Entry 6CG0 (electron microscopy, 3.17 A resolution); this record covers chains C and L of the 11 polymer chains in the assembly.

Chain C:
Molecule: V(D)J recombination-activating protein 1
Organism: Mus musculus
Notes: EC 3.1.-.-, 2.3.2.27
UniProtKB: P15919 (RAG1_MOUSE); numbering as in UniProt (aligned over 265-1039)
Amino-acid sequence (775 residues; each row starts with the number of its first residue):
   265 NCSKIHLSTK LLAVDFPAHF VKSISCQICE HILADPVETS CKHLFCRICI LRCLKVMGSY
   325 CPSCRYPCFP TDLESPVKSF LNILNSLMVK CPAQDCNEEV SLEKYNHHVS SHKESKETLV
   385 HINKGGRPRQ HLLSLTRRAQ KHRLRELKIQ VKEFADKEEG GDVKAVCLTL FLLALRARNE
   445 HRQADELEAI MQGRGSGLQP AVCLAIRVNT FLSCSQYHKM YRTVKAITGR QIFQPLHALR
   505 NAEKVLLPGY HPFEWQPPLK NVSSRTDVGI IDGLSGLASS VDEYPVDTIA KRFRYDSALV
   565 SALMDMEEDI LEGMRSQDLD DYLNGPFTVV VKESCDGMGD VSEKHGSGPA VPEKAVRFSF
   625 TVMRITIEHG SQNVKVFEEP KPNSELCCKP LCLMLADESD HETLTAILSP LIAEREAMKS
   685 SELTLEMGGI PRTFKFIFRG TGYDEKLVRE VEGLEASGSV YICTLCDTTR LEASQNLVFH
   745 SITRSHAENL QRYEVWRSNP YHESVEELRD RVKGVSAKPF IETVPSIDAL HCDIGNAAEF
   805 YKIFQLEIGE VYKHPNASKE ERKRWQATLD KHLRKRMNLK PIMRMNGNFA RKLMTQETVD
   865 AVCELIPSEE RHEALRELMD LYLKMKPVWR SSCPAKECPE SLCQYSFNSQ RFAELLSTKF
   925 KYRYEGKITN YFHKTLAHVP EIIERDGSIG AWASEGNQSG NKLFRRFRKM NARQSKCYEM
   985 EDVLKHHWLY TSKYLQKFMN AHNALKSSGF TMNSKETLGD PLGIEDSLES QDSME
Unresolved in the structure: 265-391, 1008-1039
Differences from the reference sequence: conflict Gln962 (Glu in P15919)
Metal / ion sites: Ca2+: Asp600, Gly601 (shared with 1 residue of chain G); Zn2+: Cys727, Cys730, His937, His942
Curated features (UniProtKB/Swiss-Prot):
  - zinc finger: Cys290 to Arg329 (RING-type), Leu351 to Lys380 (RAG1-type)
  - DNA-binding region: Gly389 to Gln456 (NBD)
  - binding site (Zn(2+)): Cys266, His270, Cys290, Cys293, His295, Cys305, His307, Cys310, Cys313, Cys325, Cys328, Cys355, Cys360, His372, His376
  - binding site (a divalent metal cation): Asp600, Asp708
  - site: Trp893 (Essential for DNA hairpin formation, participates in base-stacking interactions near the cleavage site)
  - mutagenesis: His307 (H307A: Displays lower E3 ligase activity and affects the joining step of V(D)J recombination), Cys325 (C325G: Loss of E3 ligase activity and affects the joining step of V(D)J recombination), Arg391 (R391A: Defects in converting nicked products to hairpins; R391L: Impairs DNA-binding and hairpin formation while maintaining some nicking activity), Arg393 (R393A: Impairs DNA-binding and hairpin formation while maintaining some nicking activity), Arg401 (R401A: Allows robust hairpin activity), Arg402 (R402A: Defects in converting nicked products to hairpins), Lys405 (K405A: Reduced hairpin activity), His406 (H406A: Allows robust hairpin activity), Arg407 (R407A: Impairs DNA-binding and reduces hairpin formation without affecting nicking activity), Asn443 (N443A: Impairs DNA-binding; when associated with A-445), His445 (H445A: Impairs DNA-binding; when associated with A-443), Asp546 (D546A: Loss of DNA-binding), 21 further mutagenesis entries in UniProt
Reported in the primary citation:
  - catalytic residues: Asp600, Asp708 (citing earlier work)

Chain L:
Molecule: 30-nt DNA strand
Sequence (30 nucleotides; row label = number of the first residue in the row):
    17 CACAGTGATA CAGCCCTTAA CAAAAACCCG

How chain C and chain L interact:
Pairs across the interface - 21 pairs, chain C then chain L:
  Arg401(C) with DC32(L), salt bridge to the phosphate
  Arg402(C) with DC32(L), salt bridge to the phosphate; DT33(L), salt bridge to the phosphate
  Lys405(C) with DT33(L), salt bridge to the phosphate
  Ser477(C) with DT22(L), hydrogen bond to the phosphate; DG23(L), hydrogen bond to the phosphate
  Cys478(C) with DG23(L), hydrogen bond to the phosphate
  Ser479(C) with DT22(L), sugar contact; DG23(L), hydrogen bond to the phosphate
  Gln480(C) with DG21(L), phosphate contact
  Lys483(C) with DG21(L), salt bridge to the phosphate
  Arg504(C) with DA24(L), salt bridge to the phosphate; DT25(L), base contact
  Met974(C) with DT22(L), phosphate contact; DG23(L), phosphate contact
  Asn975(C) with DG23(L), phosphate contact
  Ala976(C) with DT22(L), sugar contact; DG23(L), phosphate contact
  Arg977(C) with DG23(L), hydrogen bond to the phosphate; DA24(L), hydrogen bond to the sugar
  Lys989(C) with DA24(L), salt bridge to the phosphate
Other interface residues (no listed pair), chain C (17 interface residues in all): Pro392, Gln978, Asp986
Other interface residues (no listed pair), chain L (8 interface residues in all): DA42

In short:
17 residues of chain C face 8 of chain L across their interface, with 6 hydrogen bonds and 7 salt bridges.
Among the polar pairs are Arg977(C)-DA24(L), Ser477(C)-DT22(L) and Ser477(C)-DG23(L). From the paper:
catalytic residues Asp600(C) and Asp708(C).
Chain C is V(D)J recombination-activating protein 1 (Mus musculus) and chain L is a 30-nt DNA strand; the
structure, Cryo-EM structure of mouse RAG1/2 HFC complex (3.17 A), was determined by electron microscopy
together with 5ZDZ, 5ZE0, 5ZE1, 5ZE2, 6CIJ, 6CIK, 6CIL and 6CIM from the same study.
